Entry 3RFE (X-ray diffraction, 1.25 A resolution); this record covers chain A.

Chain A:
Name: Platelet glycoprotein Ib beta chain
Organism: Homo sapiens
UniProtKB: P13224 (GP1BB_HUMAN); residues 1-121 here correspond to UniProt positions 26-146 (UniProt number = residue number + 25)
Chain sequence (130 residues; row label = number of the first residue in the row; numbering starts at 0):
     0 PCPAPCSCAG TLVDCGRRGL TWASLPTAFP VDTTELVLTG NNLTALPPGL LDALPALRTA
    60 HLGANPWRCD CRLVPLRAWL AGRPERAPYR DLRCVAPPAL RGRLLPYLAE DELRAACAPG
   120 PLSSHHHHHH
Unresolved in the structure: 119-129
Construct notes: expression tag (0, 122-129)
Disulfide bonds: Cys1-Cys7, Cys5-Cys14, Cys68-Cys93, Cys70-Cys116
Covalently attached groups: N-acetylglucosamine (NAG) linked to Asn41
Small-molecule neighbours: Mg2+ (MG): Thr20, Trp21, Leu42, Thr43, Ala44
Swiss-Prot annotation at these positions:
  - glycosylation: Asn41 (N-linked (GlcNAc...) asparagine)
What the authors report for this chain:
  - contacts within the chain: Trp21-Arg71 (cation-pi contact), Trp21-Pro46 (cation-pi contact)
  - post-translational modification sites: Asn41
  - disease-associated variants - C5Y, P29L, P96S: abolished expression
  - disease-associated variants - R17C: decreased expression
  - disease-associated variants - R17C, N64T, Y88C: decreased stability
  - disease-associated variants - P74R, A108P: unchanged stability
  - disease-associated variants - P74R, A108P: abolished expression in response to GPIX
  - mutagenesis - G15E: unchanged expression (citing earlier work)
  - mutagenesis - Y106A, Y106D, Y106F, Y106N, Y106V: unchanged expression
  - mutagenesis - Y106A, Y106D, Y106F, Y106N, Y106V: abolished expression in response to GPIX
  - conformationally variable residues (helix shift): Ala80 to Ala86, Ala86 to Arg89
  - disease-associated variants - C5Y, P29L, P96S: abolished localization
  - disease-associated variants - R17C: decreased localization
  - disease-associated variants - P74R, A108P: unchanged localization
  - disease-associated variants - P74R, A108P: abolished binding to GPIX
  - mutagenesis - Y106A, Y106F: unchanged stability
  - mutagenesis - Y106A, Y106D, Y106F, Y106N: abolished binding to GPIX

In short:
Ligands of chain A: Mg2+. Covalently linked N-acetylglucosamine: at Asn41. From the paper: P74R, A108P and
Y106A, among others, abolish expression in response to GPIX; a modification site at Asn41; 14 substitutions
were tested in all.
Chain A is Platelet glycoprotein Ib beta chain (Homo sapiens); the structure, Crystal structure of
glycoprotein GPIb ectodomain, was determined by X-ray diffraction, deposited together with 3REZ.
